Entry 5UHB (X-ray diffraction, 4.29 A resolution (low resolution: residue-level contacts below are approximate; hydrogen-bond / salt-bridge calls are withheld)); this record covers chains B and D of the 8 polymer chains in the assembly.

# Chain B
Protein: DNA-directed RNA polymerase subunit alpha
From: Mycobacterium tuberculosis (strain ATCC 25618 / H37Rv)
Notes: EC 2.7.7.6
UniProt: P9WGZ1 (RPOA_MYCTU); numbering as in UniProt (aligned over 1-347)
Chain sequence (347 residues; each row starts with the number of its first residue):
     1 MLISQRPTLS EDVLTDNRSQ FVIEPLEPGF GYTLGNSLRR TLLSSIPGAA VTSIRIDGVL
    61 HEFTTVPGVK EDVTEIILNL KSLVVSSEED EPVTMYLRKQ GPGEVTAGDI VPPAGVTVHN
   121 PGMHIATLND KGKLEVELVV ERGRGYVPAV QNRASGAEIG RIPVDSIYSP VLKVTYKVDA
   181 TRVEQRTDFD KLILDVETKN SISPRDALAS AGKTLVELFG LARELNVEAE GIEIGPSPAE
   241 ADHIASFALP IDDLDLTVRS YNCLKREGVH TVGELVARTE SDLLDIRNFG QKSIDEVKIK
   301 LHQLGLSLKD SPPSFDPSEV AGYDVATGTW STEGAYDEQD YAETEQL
Disordered / not traced: 1-5, 233-347

# Chain D
Protein: DNA-directed RNA polymerase subunit beta'
From: Mycobacterium tuberculosis (strain ATCC 25618 / H37Rv)
Notes: EC 2.7.7.6
UniProt: P9WGY7 (RPOC_MYCTU); numbering as in UniProt (aligned over 1-1316)
Chain sequence (1316 residues; row label = number of the first residue in the row):
     1 MLDVNFFDEL RIGLATAEDI RQWSYGEVKK PETINYRTLK PEKDGLFCEK IFGPTRDWEC
    61 YCGKYKRVRF KGIICERCGV EVTRAKVRRE RMGHIELAAP VTHIWYFKGV PSRLGYLLDL
   121 APKDLEKIIY FAAYVITSVD EEMRHNELST LEAEMAVERK AVEDQRDGEL EARAQKLEAD
   181 LAELEAEGAK ADARRKVRDG GEREMRQIRD RAQRELDRLE DIWSTFTKLA PKQLIVDENL
   241 YRELVDRYGE YFTGAMGAES IQKLIENFDI DAEAESLRDV IRNGKGQKKL RALKRLKVVA
   301 AFQQSGNSPM GMVLDAVPVI PPELRPMVQL DGGRFATSDL NDLYRRVINR NNRLKRLIDL
   361 GAPEIIVNNE KRMLQESVDA LFDNGRRGRP VTGPGNRPLK SLSDLLKGKQ GRFRQNLLGK
   421 RVDYSGRSVI VVGPQLKLHQ CGLPKLMALE LFKPFVMKRL VDLNHAQNIK SAKRMVERQR
   481 PQVWDVLEEV IAEHPVLLNR APTLHRLGIQ AFEPMLVEGK AIQLHPLVCE AFNADFDGDQ
   541 MAVHLPLSAE AQAEARILML SSNNILSPAS GRPLAMPRLD MVTGLYYLTT EVPGDTGEYQ
   601 PASGDHPETG VYSSPAEAIM AADRGVLSVR AKIKVRLTQL RPPVEIEAEL FGHSGWQPGD
   661 AWMAETTLGR VMFNELLPLG YPFVNKQMHK KVQAAIINDL AERYPMIVVA QTVDKLKDAG
   721 FYWATRSGVT VSMADVLVPP RKKEILDHYE ERADKVEKQF QRGALNHDER NEALVEIWKE
   781 ATDEVGQALR EHYPDDNPII TIVDSGATGN FTQTRTLAGM KGLVTNPKGE FIPRPVKSSF
   841 REGLTVLEYF INTHGARKGL ADTALRTADS GYLTRRLVDV SQDVIVREHD CQTERGIVVE
   901 LAERAPDGTL IRDPYIETSA YARTLGTDAV DEAGNVIVER GQDLGDPEID ALLAAGITQV
   961 KVRSVLTCAT STGVCATCYG RSMATGKLVD IGEAVGIVAA QSIGEPGTQL TMRTFHQGGV
  1021 GEDITGGLPR VQELFEARVP RGKAPIADVT GRVRLEDGER FYKITIVPDD GGEEVVYDKI
  1081 SKRQRLRVFK HEDGSERVLS DGDHVEVGQQ LMEGSADPHE VLRVQGPREV QIHLVREVQE
  1141 VYRAQGVSIH DKHIEVIVRQ MLRRVTIIDS GSTEFLPGSL IDRAEFEAEN RRVVAEGGEP
  1201 AAGRPVLMGI TKASLATDSW LSAASFQETT RVLTDAAINC RSDKLNGLKE NVIIGKLIPA
  1261 GTGINRYRNI AVQPTEEARA AAYTIPSYED QYYSPDFGAA TGAAVPLDDY GYSDYR
Disordered / not traced: 1-2, 1012-1025, 1282-1316
Swiss-Prot annotation at these positions:
  - binding site (Zn(2+)): Cys60, Cys62, Cys75, Cys78, Cys891, Cys968, Cys975, Cys978
  - binding site (Mg(2+)): Asp535, Asp537, Asp539
Metal / ion sites: Zn2+ site 1: Cys60, Cys62, Cys75, Cys78; Mg2+: Asp535, Asp537, Asp539; Zn2+ site 2: Cys891, Cys968, Cys975, Cys978

# Interface between chain B and chain D
Contacting residue pairs (32; chain B residue first):
  Arg39(B) - Ile619(D)
  Arg39(B) - Asp623(D)
  Arg40(B) - Asp623(D)
  Leu43(B) - Met620(D)
  Thr74(B) - Glu608(D)
  Glu75(B) - Arg636(D)
  Glu75(B) - Met663(D)
  Leu78(B) - Val611(D)
  Leu78(B) - Tyr612(D)
  Leu78(B) - Ser613(D)
  Leu78(B) - Met663(D)
  Asn79(B) - Arg636(D)
  Lys81(B) - Val611(D)
  Lys81(B) - Glu617(D)
  Gly145(B) - Met620(D)
  Tyr146(B) - Tyr612(D)
  Tyr146(B) - Glu617(D)
  Tyr146(B) - Met620(D)
  Tyr146(B) - Arg624(D)
  Pro148(B) - Arg624(D)
  Pro148(B) - Val626(D)
  Pro163(B) - Pro607(D)
  Asp165(B) - Val611(D)
  Asp165(B) - Glu617(D)
  Ile167(B) - Glu617(D)
  Leu172(B) - Ala616(D)
  Lys173(B) - Ile619(D)
  Arg182(B) - Glu488(D)
  Gln185(B) - Lys445(D)
  Gln185(B) - Glu518(D)
  Thr187(B) - Lys445(D)
  Thr187(B) - Glu518(D)
Also at the interface, not in a pair above, chain B (23 interface residues in all): Glu62, Val147, Ser169, Val171
Also at the interface, not in a pair above, chain D (20 interface residues in all): Trp484, Ala602, Ala621

# In short
The interface between chain B and chain D involves 23 residues on one side and 20 on the other. Cys60(D),
Cys62(D), Cys75(D) and Cys78(D) coordinate Zn2+ site 1. From UniProt: 8 Zn2+-binding residues and 3
Mg2+-binding residues on chain D.
Here chain B is DNA-directed RNA polymerase subunit alpha and chain D is DNA-directed RNA polymerase subunit
beta', both from Mycobacterium tuberculosis (strain ATCC 25618 / H37Rv). Entry 5UHB (Crystal structure of
Mycobacterium tuberculosis transcription initiation complex in complex with Rifampin) was determined by X-ray
diffraction, deposited together with 5UH5, 5UH6, 5UH8, 5UH9, 5UHA, 5UHC and 4 further entries.
